5JMM - chains A and B of the 4 polymer chains in the assembly; structure by X-ray diffraction, 2.10 A resolution.

Chain A:
Name: Estrogen receptor
From: Homo sapiens
UniProtKB: P03372 (ESR1_HUMAN); residue numbers follow UniProt; this construct covers 302-552
Sequence (255 residues; row label = number of the first residue in the row):
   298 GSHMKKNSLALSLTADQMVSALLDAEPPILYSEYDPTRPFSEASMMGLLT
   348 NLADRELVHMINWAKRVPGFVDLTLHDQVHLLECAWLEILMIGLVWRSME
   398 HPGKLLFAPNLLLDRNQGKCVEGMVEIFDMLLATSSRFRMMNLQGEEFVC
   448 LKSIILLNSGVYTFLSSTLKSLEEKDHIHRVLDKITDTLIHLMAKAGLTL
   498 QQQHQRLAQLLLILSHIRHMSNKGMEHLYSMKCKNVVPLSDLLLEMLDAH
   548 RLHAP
Disordered / not traced: 298-305, 414-420, 462-466, 549-552
Differences from the reference sequence: expression tag (298-301); engineered mutation S537 (Tyr in P03372)
Modified positions: C381 (S-hydroxycysteine; CSO)
Ligand contacts: Biochanin A (QSO; 5,7-dihydroxy-3-(4-methoxyphenyl)-4H-chromen-4-one): M343, L346, L349, A350, E353, L384, L387, M388, L391, R394, F404, I424, L428, G521, H524, L525, M528

Chain B:
Name: Estrogen receptor
From: Homo sapiens
UniProtKB: P03372 (ESR1_HUMAN); residues 302-552 here = UniProt positions 302-552
Sequence (255 residues; numbered 298 to 552; the number before each row is that of its first residue):
   298 GSHMKKNSLALSLTADQMVSALLDAEPPILYSEYDPTRPFSEASMMGLLT
   348 NLADRELVHMINWAKRVPGFVDLTLHDQVHLLECAWLEILMIGLVWRSME
   398 HPGKLLFAPNLLLDRNQGKCVEGMVEIFDMLLATSSRFRMMNLQGEEFVC
   448 LKSIILLNSGVYTFLSSTLKSLEEKDHIHRVLDKITDTLIHLMAKAGLTL
   498 QQQHQRLAQLLLILSHIRHMSNKGMEHLYSMKCKNVVPLSDLLLEMLDAH
   548 RLHAP
Disordered / not traced: 298-303, 462-471, 549-552
Differences from the reference sequence: expression tag (298-301); engineered mutation S537 (Tyr in P03372)
Modified positions: C381 (S-hydroxycysteine; CSO); C530 (S-hydroxycysteine; CSO)
Ligand contacts: Biochanin A (QSO; 5,7-dihydroxy-3-(4-methoxyphenyl)-4H-chromen-4-one): M343, L346, L349, A350, E353, L384, L387, M388, L391, R394, F404, M421, L428, G521, H524, L525, M528

How chain A and chain B interact:
Residue-residue contacts - 60 pairs, chain A then chain B:
  C381(A) - H516(B)
  A430(A) - Y459(B)
  R434(A) - Y459(B)  hydrogen bond
  R434(A) - H476(B)
  I451(A) - L509(B)  hydrophobic
  N455(A) - L509(B)
  N455(A) - S512(B)
  N455(A) - H513(B)  hydrogen bond (backbone-side chain)
  S456(A) - H513(B)
  V458(A) - H513(B)
  Y459(A) - A430(B)
  Y459(A) - R434(B)  hydrogen bond
  Y459(A) - I510(B)
  Y459(A) - H513(B)
  T460(A) - M427(B)
  H476(A) - R434(B)
  D480(A) - Q502(B)
  D480(A) - Q506(B)  hydrogen bond
  T483(A) - H501(B)
  T483(A) - A505(B)
  D484(A) - H501(B)  salt bridge
  D484(A) - Q502(B)  hydrogen bond
  I487(A) - H501(B)
  L497(A) - L497(B)  hydrophobic
  Q498(A) - D484(B)  hydrogen bond
  H501(A) - T483(B)
  H501(A) - I487(B)
  H501(A) - L504(B)
  Q502(A) - D480(B)
  Q502(A) - D484(B)  hydrogen bond
  L504(A) - H501(B)
  A505(A) - T483(B)
  A505(A) - L508(B)  hydrophobic
  Q506(A) - D480(B)  hydrogen bond
  L508(A) - A505(B)  hydrophobic
  L509(A) - I451(B)  hydrophobic
  L509(A) - N455(B)
  L509(A) - L511(B)  hydrophobic
  I510(A) - Y459(B)  hydrophobic
  L511(A) - L509(B)  hydrophobic
  L511(A) - S512(B)  hydrogen bond (backbone-side chain)
  S512(A) - N455(B)
  S512(A) - L511(B)  hydrogen bond (side chain-backbone)
  S512(A) - S512(B)  hydrogen bond (side chain-backbone)
  S512(A) - R515(B)  hydrogen bond
  H513(A) - N455(B)  hydrogen bond (side chain-backbone)
  H513(A) - S456(B)
  H513(A) - V458(B)
  H513(A) - Y459(B)
  H513(A) - R515(B)
  R515(A) - S512(B)  hydrogen bond
  R515(A) - H513(B)
  R515(A) - H516(B)
  H516(A) - C381(B)
  H516(A) - R515(B)  hydrogen bond
  H516(A) - N519(B)  hydrogen bond
  N519(A) - H516(B)  hydrogen bond
  N519(A) - N519(B)  hydrogen bond
  K520(A) - H547(B)  hydrogen bond (side chain-backbone)
  H547(A) - K520(B)
Interface residues without a listed pair, chain A (34 interface residues in all): M427, L479
Interface residues without a listed pair, chain B (35 interface residues in all): T460, L479, Q498, Q500

Overview:
Chain A and chain B form an interface of 34 and 35 residues respectively, with 19 hydrogen bonds and 1 salt
bridge. Polar pairs include D484(A)-H501(B), R434(A)-Y459(B) and N455(A)-H513(B). Ligands of chain A:
Biochanin A. Bound to chain B: Biochanin A.
Here chain A is Estrogen receptor and chain B is Estrogen receptor, both from Homo sapiens. Entry 5JMM
(Crystal structure of hERa-LBD (Y537S) in complex with biochanin A) was determined by X-ray diffraction.
